3C2P - chains C and A; structure by X-ray diffraction, 2.00 A resolution.

== Chain C ==
Molecule: P1 Promoter DNA
Sequence (33 nucleotides; numbered -10 to 22; the number before each row is that of its first residue; numbers below 1 keep their minus sign (DT-10 is residue -10)):
   -10 TGCCTCCCAG GCAGTCAAAA GTTGCGAAGC AAC
Not modelled in the structure: -10 to 2

== Chain A ==
Protein: Virion RNA polymerase
From: Bacteriophage N4
Notes: EC 2.7.7.6
Reference sequence: Q859P9 (Q859P9_BPN4); residues 1-1105 here correspond to UniProt positions 998-2102 (UniProt number = residue number + 997)
Chain sequence (1117 residues; numbered -11 to 1105; the number before each row is that of its first residue; numbers below 1 keep their minus sign (Met-11 is residue -11)):
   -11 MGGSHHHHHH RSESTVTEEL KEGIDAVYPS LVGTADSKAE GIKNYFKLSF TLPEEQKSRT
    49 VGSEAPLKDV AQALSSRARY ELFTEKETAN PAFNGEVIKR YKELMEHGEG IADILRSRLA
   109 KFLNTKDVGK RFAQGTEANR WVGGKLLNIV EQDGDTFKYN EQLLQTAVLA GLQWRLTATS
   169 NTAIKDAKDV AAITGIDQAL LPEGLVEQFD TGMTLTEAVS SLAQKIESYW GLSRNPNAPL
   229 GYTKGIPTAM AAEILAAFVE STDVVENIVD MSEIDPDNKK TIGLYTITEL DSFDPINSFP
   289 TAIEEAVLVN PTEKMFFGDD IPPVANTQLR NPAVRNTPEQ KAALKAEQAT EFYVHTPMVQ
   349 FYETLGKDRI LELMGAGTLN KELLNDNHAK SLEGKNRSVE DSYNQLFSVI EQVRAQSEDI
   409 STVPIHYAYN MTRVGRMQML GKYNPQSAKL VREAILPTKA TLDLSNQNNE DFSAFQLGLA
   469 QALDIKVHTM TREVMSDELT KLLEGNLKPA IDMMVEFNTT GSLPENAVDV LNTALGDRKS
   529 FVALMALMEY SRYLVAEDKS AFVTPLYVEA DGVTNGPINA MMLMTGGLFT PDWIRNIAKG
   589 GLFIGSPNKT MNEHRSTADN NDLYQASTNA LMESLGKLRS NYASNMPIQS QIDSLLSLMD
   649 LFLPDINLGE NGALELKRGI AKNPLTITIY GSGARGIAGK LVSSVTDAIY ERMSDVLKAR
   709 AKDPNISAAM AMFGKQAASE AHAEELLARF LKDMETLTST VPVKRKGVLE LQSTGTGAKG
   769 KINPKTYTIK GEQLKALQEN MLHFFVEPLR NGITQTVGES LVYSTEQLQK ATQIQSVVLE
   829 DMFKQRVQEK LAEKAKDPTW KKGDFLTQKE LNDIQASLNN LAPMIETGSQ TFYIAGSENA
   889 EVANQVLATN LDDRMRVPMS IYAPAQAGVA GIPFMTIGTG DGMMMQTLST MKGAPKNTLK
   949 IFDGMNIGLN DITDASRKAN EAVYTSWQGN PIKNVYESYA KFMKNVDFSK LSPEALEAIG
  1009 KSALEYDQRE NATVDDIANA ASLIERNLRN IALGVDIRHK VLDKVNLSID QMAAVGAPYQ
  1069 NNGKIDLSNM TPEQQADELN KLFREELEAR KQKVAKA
Not modelled in the structure: -11 to 10, 1104-1105
Differences from the reference sequence: expression tag (-11 to 0)
Swiss-Prot annotation at these positions:
  - binding site (ATP): Lys437 to Arg440, Asp559 to Gly564, Lys670, Asn671
  - binding site (Mg(2+)): Asp559, Asp951
From the paper describing this entry:
  - binding site for P1 Promoter DNA (chain C): Trp129
  - conformationally variable residues: Arg119
  - mutagenesis - R119A, R119K: unchanged binding to -11A promoter
  - mutagenesis - K176C/S885C: unchanged binding to promoter hairpin
  - mutagenesis - G363C/G660C: decreased catalytic activity
  - mutagenesis - R119A, R119K: abolished catalytic activity
  - catalytic residues: Arg424, Asp559, Tyr678, Asp951 (proposed by the authors, not directly observed)
  - catalytic residues: Arg666, Lys670 (by similarity / conservation)

== Chain C / chain A interface ==
Pairs across the interface (53):
  DG3(C) - Gln821(A)  hydrogen bond to the base
  DG3(C) - Gly916(A)  base contact
  DT4(C) - Gln186(A)  base contact
  DT4(C) - Ile675(A)  base contact
  DT4(C) - Tyr678(A)  base contact
  DT4(C) - Ser680(A)  hydrogen bond to the sugar
  DT4(C) - Gly681(A)  hydrogen bond to the phosphate
  DT4(C) - Lys688(A)  hydrogen bond to the base
  DC5(C) - Arg424(A)  base contact
  DC5(C) - Tyr678(A)  base contact
  DC5(C) - Pro921(A)  sugar contact
  DC5(C) - Phe922(A)  phosphate contact
  DC5(C) - Ile925(A)  base contact
  DA6(C) - Asp174(A)  base contact
  DA6(C) - Arg421(A)  salt bridge to the phosphate
  DA6(C) - Phe922(A)  phosphate contact
  DA7(C) - Ala171(A)  base contact
  DA7(C) - Leu317(A)  phosphate contact
  DA7(C) - Arg318(A)  salt bridge to the phosphate
  DA7(C) - Arg421(A)  sugar contact
  DA8(C) - Lys176(A)  salt bridge to the phosphate
  DA8(C) - Thr204(A)  base contact
  DA8(C) - Glu205(A)  base contact
  DA8(C) - Glu886(A)  sugar contact
  DA9(C) - Lys173(A)  base contact
  DA9(C) - Asp177(A)  base contact
  DA9(C) - Ile181(A)  base contact
  DA9(C) - Thr202(A)  hydrogen bond to the base
  DA9(C) - Asn887(A)  phosphate contact
  DA9(C) - Ala888(A)  hydrogen bond to the phosphate
  DA9(C) - Glu889(A)  phosphate contact
  DG10(C) - Ile181(A)  phosphate contact
  DG10(C) - Lys267(A)  hydrogen bond to the base
  DG10(C) - Lys268(A)  salt bridge to the phosphate
  DG10(C) - Thr269(A)  hydrogen bond to the base
  DG10(C) - Ile270(A)  sugar contact
  DG10(C) - Gly271(A)  phosphate contact
  DT11(C) - Leu203(A)  phosphate contact
  DT11(C) - Thr269(A)  hydrogen bond to the sugar
  DT11(C) - Gly271(A)  hydrogen bond to the phosphate
  DT12(C) - Arg902(A)  salt bridge to the phosphate
  DT12(C) - Arg904(A)  base contact
  DG13(C) - Arg902(A)  salt bridge to the phosphate
  DG13(C) - Arg904(A)  hydrogen bond to the base
  DC14(C) - Asp901(A)  hydrogen bond to the base
  DC14(C) - Arg904(A)  base contact
  DG15(C) - Lys114(A)  hydrogen bond to the base
  DG15(C) - Asp901(A)  hydrogen bond to the base
  DA16(C) - Trp129(A)  stacking on the base
  DA17(C) - Lys849(A)  salt bridge to the phosphate
  DG18(C) - Lys850(A)  salt bridge to the phosphate
  DG18(C) - Arg904(A)  base contact
  DC22(C) - Lys267(A)  base contact
Interface residues without a listed pair, chain C (18 interface residues in all): DC19
Interface residues without a listed pair, chain A (54 interface residues in all): Val116, Arg119, Arg128, Ala180, Ile256, Val422, Asn671, Gly679, Gly684, Met903, Gln914, Val917, Ala918

== Overview ==
18 residues of chain C face 54 of chain A across their interface, with 14 hydrogen bonds, 8 salt bridges and 1
aromatic stacking contact. Polar pairs include DG3(C)-Gln821(A), DT4(C)-Lys688(A) and DA9(C)-Thr202(A). The
paper reports catalytic residues Arg424(A), Asp559(A) and Tyr678(A) among others; R119A and R119K of chain A
abolish catalytic activity; 4 substitutions were tested in all.
Chain C is P1 Promoter DNA and chain A is Virion RNA polymerase (Bacteriophage N4); the structure, X-ray
crystal structure of the N4 mini-vRNAP P1 promoter complex, was determined by X-ray diffraction, deposited
together with 3C3L and 3C46.
